PDB entry 6ZGR | X-ray diffraction, 2.46 A resolution | chain A

# Chain A
Molecule: L-lactate transporter
From: Syntrophobacter fumaroxidans MPOB
UniProt: A0LNN5 (SFMCT_SYNFM); residue numbers follow UniProt; this construct covers 1-412
Amino-acid sequence (420 residues; row label = number of the first residue in the row):
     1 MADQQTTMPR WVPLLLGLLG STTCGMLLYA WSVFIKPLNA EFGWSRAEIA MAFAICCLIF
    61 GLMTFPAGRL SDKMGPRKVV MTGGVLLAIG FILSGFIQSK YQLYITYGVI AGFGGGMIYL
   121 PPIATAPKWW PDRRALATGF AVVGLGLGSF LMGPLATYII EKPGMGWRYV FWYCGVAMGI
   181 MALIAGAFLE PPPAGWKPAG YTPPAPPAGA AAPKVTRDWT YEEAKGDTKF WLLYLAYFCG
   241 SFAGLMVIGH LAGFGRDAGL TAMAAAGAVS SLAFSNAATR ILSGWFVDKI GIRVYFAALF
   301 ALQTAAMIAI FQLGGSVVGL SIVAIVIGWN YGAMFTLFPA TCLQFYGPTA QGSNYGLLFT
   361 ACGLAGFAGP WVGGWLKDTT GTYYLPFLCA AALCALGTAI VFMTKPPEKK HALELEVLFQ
Not modelled in the structure: 1-6, 43-44, 162-166, 203-210
Sequence notes: expression tag (413-420)
Small-molecule neighbours: 1-hydroxynaphthalene-2-carboxylic acid (1HN): Leu-28, Cys-57, Phe-60, Tyr-119, Leu-145, Arg-280, Tyr-331, Phe-335, Phe-359, Cys-362, Gly-366
From the paper describing this entry:
  - binding site for 1-hydroxynaphthalene-2-carboxylic acid: Leu-28, Cys-57, Phe-60, Tyr-119, Leu-145, Arg-280, Tyr-331, Phe-335, Phe-359, Cys-362
  - mutagenesis - Y331F (2-fold): decreased binding to 1-hydroxynaphthalene-2-carboxylic acid
  - conformationally variable residues (side-chain flip): Leu-28

# Summary
Bound to chain A: 1-hydroxynaphthalene-2-carboxylic acid. From the paper: a binding site for
1-hydroxynaphthalene-2-carboxylic acid at Leu-28, Cys-57 and Phe-60 among others; Y331F reduces binding to
1-hydroxynaphthalene-2-carboxylic acid.
Chain A is L-lactate transporter (Syntrophobacter fumaroxidans MPOB); the structure, Crystal structure of a
MFS transporter with bound 1-hydroxynaphthalene-2-carboxylic acid at 2.67 Angstroem resolution, was determined
by X-ray diffraction (same publication as 6ZGS and 6ZGU).
